PDB entry 6WAZ | electron microscopy, 4.10 A resolution (low resolution: residue-level contacts below are approximate; hydrogen-bond / salt-bridge calls are withheld) | chains A and B of the 4 polymer chains in the assembly

Chain A:
Name: Reverse transcriptase/ribonuclease H
Source organism: Human immunodeficiency virus 1
Notes: EC 2.7.7.49, 2.7.7.7, 3.1.26.13
UniProt: P03366 (POL_HV1B1); residues 1-560 here correspond to UniProt positions 600-1159 (UniProt number = residue number + 599)
Amino-acid sequence (562 residues; row label = number of the first residue in the row; numbers below 1 keep their minus sign (Met-1 is residue -1)):
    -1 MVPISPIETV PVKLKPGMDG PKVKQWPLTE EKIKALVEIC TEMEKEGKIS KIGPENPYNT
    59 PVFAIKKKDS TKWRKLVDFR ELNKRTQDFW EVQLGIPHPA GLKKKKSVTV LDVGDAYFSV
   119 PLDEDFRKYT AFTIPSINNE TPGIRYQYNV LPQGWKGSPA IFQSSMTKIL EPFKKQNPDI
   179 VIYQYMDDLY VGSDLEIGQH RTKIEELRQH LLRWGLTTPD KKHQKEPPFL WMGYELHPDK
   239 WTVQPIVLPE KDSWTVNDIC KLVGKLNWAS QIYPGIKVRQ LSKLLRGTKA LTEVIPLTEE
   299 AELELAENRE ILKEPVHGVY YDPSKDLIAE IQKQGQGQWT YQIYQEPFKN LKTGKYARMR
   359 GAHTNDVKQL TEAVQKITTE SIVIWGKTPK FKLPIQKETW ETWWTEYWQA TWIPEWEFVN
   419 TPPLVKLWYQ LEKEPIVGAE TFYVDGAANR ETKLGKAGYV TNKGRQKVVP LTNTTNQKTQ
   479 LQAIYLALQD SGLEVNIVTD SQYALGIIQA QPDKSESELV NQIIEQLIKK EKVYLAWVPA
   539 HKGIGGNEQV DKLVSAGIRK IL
Not modelled in the structure: -1 to 2, 134-139, 559-560
Sequence notes: expression tag (-1 to 0); engineered mutation Cys258 (Gln857 in P03366), Gln478 (Glu1077 in P03366); conflict Ser280 (Cys879 in P03366)
UniProt features mapped onto this chain:
  - region: Phe227 to His235 (RT 'primer grip')
  - motif: Trp398 to Trp414 (Tryptophan repeat motif)
  - binding site (Mg(2+)): Asp110, Asp185, Asp186, Asp443, Asp498, Asp549
  - site: Trp401 (Essential for RT p66/p51 heterodimerization), Trp414 (Essential for RT p66/p51 heterodimerization), Phe440, Tyr441 (Cleavage), Leu560 (Cleavage)
What the authors report for this chain:
  - mutagenesis - E478Q: abolished catalytic activity (citing earlier work)

Chain B:
Name: Reverse transcriptase p51 subunit
Source organism: Human immunodeficiency virus 1
UniProt: P03366 (POL_HV1B1); residues 1-440 here correspond to UniProt positions 600-1039 (UniProt number = residue number + 599)
Amino-acid sequence (442 residues; each row starts with the number of its first residue; numbers below 1 keep their minus sign (Met-1 is residue -1)):
    -1 MVPISPIETV PVKLKPGMDG PKVKQWPLTE EKIKALVEIC TEMEKEGKIS KIGPENPYNT
    59 PVFAIKKKDS TKWRKLVDFR ELNKRTQDFW EVQLGIPHPA GLKKKKSVTV LDVGDAYFSV
   119 PLDEDFRKYT AFTIPSINNE TPGIRYQYNV LPQGWKGSPA IFQSSMTKIL EPFKKQNPDI
   179 VIYQYMDDLY VGSDLEIGQH RTKIEELRQH LLRWGLTTPD KKHQKEPPFL WMGYELHPDK
   239 WTVQPIVLPE KDSWTVNDIQ KLVGKLNWAS QIYPGIKVRQ LSKLLRGTKA LTEVIPLTEE
   299 AELELAENRE ILKEPVHGVY YDPSKDLIAE IQKQGQGQWT YQIYQEPFKN LKTGKYARMR
   359 GAHTNDVKQL TEAVQKITTE SIVIWGKTPK FKLPIQKETW ETWWTEYWQA TWIPEWEFVN
   419 TPPLVKLWYQ LEKEPIVGAE TF
Not modelled in the structure: -1 to 3, 218-230, 356-362, 429-440
Sequence notes: expression tag (-1 to 0); engineered mutation Ser280 (Cys879 in P03366)
UniProt features mapped onto this chain:
  - region: Phe227 to His235 (RT 'primer grip')
  - motif: Trp398 to Trp414 (Tryptophan repeat motif)
  - binding site (Mg(2+)): Asp110, Asp185, Asp186
  - site: Trp401 (Essential for RT p66/p51 heterodimerization), Trp414 (Essential for RT p66/p51 heterodimerization), Phe440 (Cleavage)
What the authors report for this chain:
  - mutagenesis - A355C: unchanged catalytic activity

How chain A and chain B interact:
Pairs across the interface (71; chain A residue first):
  Gln85(A) - Glu53(B)
  Asp86(A) - Lys20(B)
  Asp86(A) - Glu53(B)
  Asp86(A) - Pro55(B)
  Phe87(A) - Pro52(B)
  Phe87(A) - Glu53(B)
  Phe87(A) - Pro55(B)
  Trp88(A) - Val21(B)
  Trp88(A) - Pro52(B)
  Trp88(A) - Pro55(B)
  Trp88(A) - Asn57(B)
  Trp88(A) - Arg143(B)
  Gly93(A) - Asn137(B)
  Ile94(A) - Asn137(B)
  Pro95(A) - Asn136(B)
  His96(A) - Asn136(B)
  Gly99(A) - Asn136(B)
  Ala158(A) - Pro52(B)
  Gln161(A) - Pro140(B)
  Ser162(A) - Pro52(B)
  Thr165(A) - Thr139(B)
  Tyr181(A) - Glu138(B)
  Gln182(A) - Glu138(B)
  Gln373(A) - Glu396(B)
  Gln373(A) - Thr397(B)
  Thr377(A) - Thr400(B)
  Ile380(A) - Pro25(B)
  Ile380(A) - Leu26(B)
  Ile380(A) - Ile135(B)
  Val381(A) - Ile135(B)
  Val381(A) - Asn136(B)
  Ile382(A) - Ile135(B)
  Ile382(A) - Asn136(B)
  Trp383(A) - Ile135(B)
  Gly384(A) - Thr27(B)
  Gly384(A) - Glu28(B)
  Gly384(A) - Ile135(B)
  Thr386(A) - Trp401(B)
  Trp402(A) - Lys331(B)
  Trp402(A) - Asp364(B)
  Tyr405(A) - Lys331(B)
  Trp406(A) - Pro392(B)
  Trp406(A) - Thr419(B)
  Gln407(A) - Lys331(B)
  Gln407(A) - Pro392(B)
  Gln407(A) - Gln394(B)
  Ala408(A) - Asp364(B)
  Ala408(A) - Pro392(B)
  Ala408(A) - Ile393(B)
  Thr409(A) - Asp364(B)
  Trp410(A) - Asn363(B)
  Trp410(A) - Trp401(B)
  Trp410(A) - Tyr405(B)
  Pro433(A) - Asn255(B)
  Ile434(A) - Thr290(B)
  Val435(A) - Thr290(B)
  Thr439(A) - Ala288(B)
  Thr439(A) - Leu289(B)
  Tyr441(A) - Gln258(B)
  Tyr441(A) - Thr286(B)
  Asn460(A) - Ala288(B)
  Val496(A) - Gln258(B)
  Gln500(A) - Leu422(B)
  Tyr532(A) - Asn255(B)
  Tyr532(A) - Lys259(B)
  Val536(A) - Gln258(B)
  Lys540(A) - Asn265(B)
  Ile542(A) - Leu283(B)
  Gly543(A) - Leu283(B)
  Gly543(A) - Thr286(B)
  Gly544(A) - Thr286(B)
Also at the interface, not in a pair above, chain A (60 interface residues in all): Val8, Pro9, Val90, Leu100, Ile159, Lys366, Glu370, Thr376, Thr403, Pro412, Asn494, Gln507, Trp535, Pro537, Gly541, Gln547
Also at the interface, not in a pair above, chain B (52 interface residues in all): Lys22, Asn54, Thr131, Gly141, Val254, Ser280, Lys287, Gly333, Trp337, Val365, Val417, Asn418, Pro421

In short:
Chain A and chain B form an interface of 60 and 52 residues respectively. Curated annotation (UniProt) lists 6
Mg2+-binding residues on chain A; 3 Mg2+-binding residues on chain B. The paper reports that E478Q of chain A
abolishes catalytic activity; A355C of chain B leaves catalytic activity unchanged.
Here chain A is Reverse transcriptase/ribonuclease H and chain B is Reverse transcriptase p51 subunit, both
from Human immunodeficiency virus 1. Entry 6WAZ (+1 extended HIV-1 reverse transcriptase initiation complex
core (pre-translocation state)) was determined by electron microscopy, deposited together with 6WB0, 6WB1 and
6WB2.
